Entry 6P7T (X-ray diffraction, 2.50 A resolution); this record covers chain A.

Chain A:
Name: Toxin co-regulated pilus virulence regulatory protein
Source organism: Vibrio cholerae
UniProt: Q9F5Q9 (Q9F5Q9_VIBCL); numbering as in UniProt (aligned over 1-277)
Amino-acid sequence (277 residues; each row starts with the number of its first residue):
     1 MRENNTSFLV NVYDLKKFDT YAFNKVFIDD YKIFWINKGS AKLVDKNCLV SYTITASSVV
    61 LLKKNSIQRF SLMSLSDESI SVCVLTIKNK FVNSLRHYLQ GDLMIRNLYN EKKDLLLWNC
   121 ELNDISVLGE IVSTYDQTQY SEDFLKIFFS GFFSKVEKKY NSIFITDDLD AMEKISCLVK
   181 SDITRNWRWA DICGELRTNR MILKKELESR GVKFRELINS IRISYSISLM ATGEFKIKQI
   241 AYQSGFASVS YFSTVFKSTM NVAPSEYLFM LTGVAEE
Unresolved in the structure: 1, 273-277
Differences from the reference sequence: engineered mutation A231 (Lys in Q9F5Q9)
From the paper describing this entry:
  - conformationally variable residues (loop rearrangement): L108, Y109, N110, E111, K112, T138, Q139, Y140, S141
  - contacts within the chain: R96-E157 (salt bridge)
  - mutagenesis - K158E: abolished binding to DNA

Overview:
The paper reports that K158E abolishes binding to DNA; conformational variability at L108, Y109 and N110 among
others.
Chain A is Toxin co-regulated pilus virulence regulatory protein (Vibrio cholerae); the structure, Crystal
structure of apo ToxT K231A from Vibrio cholerae strain SCE256, was determined by X-ray diffraction (same
publication as 6P7R and 6PB9).
